PDB entry 7U95 | electron microscopy, 2.73 A resolution | chains H and Z of the 60 polymer chains in the assembly

Chain H (and Z):
Molecule: Capsid protein
From: Snake adeno-associated virus
Notes: chain Z of this document is another copy of the same molecule, construct and numbering; everything in this record applies to it too
Reference sequence: Q6V7U2 (Q6V7U2_9VIRU); residue numbers follow UniProt; this construct covers 214-726
Sequence (513 residues; numbered 214 to 726; the number before each row is that of its first residue):
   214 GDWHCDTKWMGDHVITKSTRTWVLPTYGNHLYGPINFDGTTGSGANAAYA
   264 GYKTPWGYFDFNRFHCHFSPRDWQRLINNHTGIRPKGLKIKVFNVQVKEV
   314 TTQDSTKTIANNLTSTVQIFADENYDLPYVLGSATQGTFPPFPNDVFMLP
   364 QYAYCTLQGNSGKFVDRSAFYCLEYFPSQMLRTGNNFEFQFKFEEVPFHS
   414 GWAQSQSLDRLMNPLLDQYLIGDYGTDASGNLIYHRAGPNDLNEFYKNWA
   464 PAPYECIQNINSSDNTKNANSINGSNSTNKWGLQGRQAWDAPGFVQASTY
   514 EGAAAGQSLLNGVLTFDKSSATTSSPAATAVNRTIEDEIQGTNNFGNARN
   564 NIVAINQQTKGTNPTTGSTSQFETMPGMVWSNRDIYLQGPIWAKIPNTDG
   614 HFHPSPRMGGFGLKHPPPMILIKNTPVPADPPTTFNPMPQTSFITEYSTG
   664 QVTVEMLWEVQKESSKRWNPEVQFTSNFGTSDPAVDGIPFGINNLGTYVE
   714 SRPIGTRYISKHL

Chain H / chain Z interface:
Contacting residue pairs (99; chain H residue first):
  His243(H) - Asn357(Z)  hydrogen bond (backbone-side chain)
  Tyr245(H) - Phe355(Z)  hydrophobic
  Tyr245(H) - Asn357(Z)
  Tyr245(H) - Ile705(Z)
  Tyr245(H) - Gly709(Z)
  Pro247(H) - Pro696(Z)
  Pro247(H) - Gly700(Z)
  Pro247(H) - Ile705(Z)
  Pro247(H) - Asn706(Z)
  Pro247(H) - Asn707(Z)
  Asn249(H) - Asp695(Z)
  Asn249(H) - Pro696(Z)
  Tyr265(H) - Gly700(Z)
  Tyr265(H) - Ile701(Z)  hydrogen bond (side chain-backbone)
  Tyr265(H) - Ile705(Z)  hydrogen bond (side chain-backbone)
  Asn325(H) - Lys311(Z)
  Asn325(H) - Asn324(Z)
  Thr327(H) - Gln309(Z)  hydrogen bond
  Thr327(H) - Asn324(Z)  hydrogen bond
  Thr327(H) - Leu326(Z)
  Thr327(H) - Thr396(Z)
  Gln331(H) - Trp216(Z)
  Gly375(H) - Pro696(Z)
  Lys376(H) - Ser694(Z)
  Lys376(H) - Asp695(Z)  salt bridge
  Lys376(H) - Pro696(Z)
  Phe377(H) - Thr693(Z)
  Phe377(H) - Ser694(Z)  hydrogen bond (backbone-backbone)
  Phe377(H) - Pro696(Z)  hydrophobic
  Phe377(H) - Gly700(Z)
  Phe377(H) - Ile701(Z)  hydrophobic
  Val378(H) - Phe691(Z)
  Val378(H) - Gly692(Z)
  Val378(H) - Thr693(Z)
  Asp379(H) - Ser689(Z)
  Asp379(H) - Asn690(Z)
  Asp379(H) - Phe691(Z)  hydrogen bond (side chain-backbone)
  Asp379(H) - Gly692(Z)
  Ser381(H) - Ile701(Z)
  Ala382(H) - Ile701(Z)
  Phe383(H) - Phe355(Z)  hydrophobic
  Phe383(H) - Ile701(Z)
  Phe383(H) - Ile705(Z)  hydrophobic
  Cys385(H) - Phe355(Z)  hydrophobic
  Cys385(H) - Pro356(Z)
  Glu387(H) - Trp216(Z)  hydrogen bond (backbone-side chain)
  Glu387(H) - Cys218(Z)  hydrogen bond (backbone-side chain)
  Glu387(H) - Asn357(Z)
  Tyr388(H) - Cys218(Z)
  Tyr388(H) - Asp219(Z)
  Tyr388(H) - Thr220(Z)  hydrogen bond (side chain-backbone)
  Tyr388(H) - Asp285(Z)  hydrogen bond
  Phe389(H) - Trp216(Z)
  Phe389(H) - Cys218(Z)
  Pro390(H) - Trp216(Z)
  Pro390(H) - His217(Z)
  Pro390(H) - Cys218(Z)
  Pro390(H) - Asp219(Z)
  Ser391(H) - Asp215(Z)
  Ser391(H) - Trp216(Z)  hydrogen bond (backbone-backbone)
  Gln392(H) - Asp215(Z)
  Met393(H) - Asp215(Z)  hydrogen bond (backbone-side chain)
  Met393(H) - Trp216(Z)  hydrophobic
  Met393(H) - Asn307(Z)  hydrogen bond
  Met393(H) - Gln664(Z)
  Arg395(H) - Asn307(Z)  hydrogen bond
  Lys636(H) - Asn357(Z)  hydrogen bond
  Thr638(H) - Gln664(Z)
  Val640(H) - Gln309(Z)
  Val640(H) - Lys311(Z)
  Pro641(H) - Val236(Z)  hydrophobic
  Pro641(H) - Tyr660(Z)  hydrogen bond (backbone-side chain)
  Pro641(H) - Thr662(Z)
  Ala642(H) - Tyr660(Z)
  Asp643(H) - Val313(Z)
  Asp643(H) - Lys320(Z)  salt bridge
  Asp643(H) - Tyr660(Z)
  Pro644(H) - Val236(Z)  hydrophobic
  Pro644(H) - Pro238(Z)  hydrophobic
  Pro644(H) - Tyr660(Z)
  Pro645(H) - Pro238(Z)
  Pro645(H) - Met361(Z)
  Thr646(H) - Tyr240(Z)
  Thr647(H) - Met361(Z)
  Phe648(H) - Tyr240(Z)
  Phe648(H) - Gly350(Z)
  Phe648(H) - Met361(Z)
  Phe648(H) - Leu362(Z)
  Phe648(H) - Pro363(Z)  hydrophobic
  Asn649(H) - Met361(Z)
  Pro650(H) - Gln349(Z)
  Met651(H) - Ser533(Z)
  Met651(H) - Ala534(Z)  hydrophobic
  Met651(H) - Thr535(Z)
  Pro652(H) - Asp358(Z)
  Pro652(H) - Val359(Z)
  Pro652(H) - Ser533(Z)
  Gln653(H) - Val359(Z)  hydrogen bond (backbone-backbone)
  Phe656(H) - Val359(Z)  hydrophobic
Also at the interface, not in a pair above, chain H (51 interface residues in all): Leu244, Gly246, Ile248, Pro268, Glu312, Gln316, Ser328, Pro639, Ile657
Also at the interface, not in a pair above, chain Z (60 interface residues in all): Gly214, Lys230, Thr234, Thr239, Phe306, Thr319, Ile322, Gln364, Ala697, Phe703, Gly704, Leu708

Summary:
Chain H and chain Z form an interface of 51 and 60 residues respectively; the contacts include 18 hydrogen
bonds and 2 salt bridges. Polar contacts include Lys376(H)-Asp695(Z), Asp643(H)-Lys320(Z) and
His243(H)-Asn357(Z).
Both chains are Capsid protein (Snake adeno-associated virus). Entry 7U95 (SAAV pH 6.0 capsid structure) was
determined by electron microscopy together with 7U94, 7U96 and 7U97 from the same study.
